PDB entry 9DM0 | electron microscopy, 2.90 A resolution | chains C and A of the 8 polymer chains in the assembly

Chain C:
Name: Fab heavy chain
From: Homo sapiens
Notes: antibody fragment or engineered binder
Chain sequence (122 residues; each row starts with the number of its first residue; a row labelled like 82A-82C holds insertion residues (82A, then the next letters in order)):
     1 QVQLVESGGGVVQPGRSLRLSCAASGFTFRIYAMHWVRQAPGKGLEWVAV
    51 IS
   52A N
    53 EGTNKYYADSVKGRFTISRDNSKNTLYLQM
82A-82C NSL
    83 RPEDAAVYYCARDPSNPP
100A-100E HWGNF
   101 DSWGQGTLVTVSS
Disulfide bonds: Cys-22/Cys-92
What the authors report for this chain:
  - contacts within the chain: Tyr-58/Trp-100B (pi stacking)

Chain A:
Name: Hemagglutinin
From: Influenza A virus (A/California/04/2009(H1N1))
UniProtKB: R9RVT8 (R9RVT8_9INFA); the construct lacks a stretch of the UniProt sequence, so the offset changes along the chain: 10-55 = UniProt 17-62; 56-83 = UniProt 64-91; 84-92 = UniProt 93-101; 93-125 = UniProt 103-135; 3 more segments
Chain sequence (324 residues; each row starts with the number of its first residue; a row labelled like 125A-125C holds insertion residues (125A, then the next letters in order)):
    10 GDTLCIGYHANNSTDTVDTVLEKNVTVTHSVNLLEDKHNGKLCKLR
   55A G
    56 VAPLHLGKCNIAGWILGNPECESLSTAS
   83A S
    84 WSYIVETPS
   92A S
    93 DNGTCYPGDFIDYEELREQLSSVSSFERFEIFP
125A-125C KTS
   126 SWPNHDSN
  133A K
   134 GVTAACPHAGAKSFYKNLIWLVKKGNSYPKLSKSYINDKGKEVLVLWGIH
   184 HPSTSADQQSLYQNADTYVFVGSSRYSKKFKPEIAIRPKVRDQEGRMNYY
   234 WTLVEPGDKITFEATGNLVVPRYAFAMER
  262A N
   263 AGSGIIISDTPVHDCNTTCQTPKGAINTSLPFQNIHPITIGKCPKYVKST
   313 KLRLATGLRNIPS
Sequence notes: conflict Gly-10 (Ala17 in R9RVT8), Ser-186 (Pro200 in R9RVT8), Thr-200 (Ala214 in R9RVT8)
Disulfide bonds: Cys-52/Cys-277, Cys-64/Cys-76, Cys-97/Cys-139, Cys-281/Cys-305
Covalent attachments: N-acetylglucosamine (NAG) linked to Asn-21, Asn-33, Asn-94, Asn-278, Asn-289

How chain C and chain A interact:
Pairs across the interface - 5 pairs, chain C then chain A:
  Asn-56(C) / Gly-10(A)
  Asn-56(C) / Thr-12(A)  hydrogen bond
  Tyr-58(C) / Gly-10(A)  hydrogen bond (side chain-backbone)
  Tyr-58(C) / Asp-11(A)
  Tyr-58(C) / Thr-12(A)
Other interface residues (no listed pair), chain C (6 interface residues in all): Pro-99, Pro-100, His-100A, Trp-100B
Other interface residues (no listed pair), chain A (5 interface residues in all): Cys-14, Ser-325

Overview:
The interface between chain C and chain A involves 6 residues on one side and 5 on the other, with 2 hydrogen
bonds. Polar contacts include Asn-56(C)/Thr-12(A) and Tyr-58(C)/Gly-10(A). Covalently linked
N-acetylglucosamine: at Asn-21(A), Asn-33(A), Asn-94(A), Asn-278(A) and Asn-289(A). From the paper: contacts
within the chain involving Tyr-58(C) and Trp-100B(C).
Chain C is Fab heavy chain (Homo sapiens) and chain A is Hemagglutinin (Influenza A virus
(A/California/04/2009(H1N1))); the structure, Cryo-EM structure of the SFV009 3G01 Fab in complex with
A/California/04/2009, was determined by electron microscopy.
